Entry 3VMH (X-ray diffraction, 1.85 A resolution); this record covers chains A and F of the 6 polymer chains in the assembly.

# Chain A
Name: Terminal oxygenase component of carbazole
Notes: EC 1.14.12.22
UniProt: Q84II6 (Q84II6_9BURK); residue numbers follow UniProt; this construct covers 1-384
Amino-acid sequence (392 residues; row label = number of the first residue in the row):
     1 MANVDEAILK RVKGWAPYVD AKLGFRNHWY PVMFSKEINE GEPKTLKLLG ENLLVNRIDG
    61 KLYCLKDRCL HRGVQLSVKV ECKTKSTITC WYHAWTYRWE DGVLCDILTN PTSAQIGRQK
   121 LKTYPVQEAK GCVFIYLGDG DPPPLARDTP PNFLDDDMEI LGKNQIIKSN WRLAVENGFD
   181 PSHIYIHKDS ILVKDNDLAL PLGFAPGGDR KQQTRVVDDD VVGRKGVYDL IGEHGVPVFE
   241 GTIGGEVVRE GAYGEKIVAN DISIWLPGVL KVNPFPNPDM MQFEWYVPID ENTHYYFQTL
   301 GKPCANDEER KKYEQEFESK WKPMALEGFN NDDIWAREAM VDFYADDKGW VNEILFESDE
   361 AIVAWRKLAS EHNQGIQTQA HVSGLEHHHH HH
Not modelled in the structure: 390-392
Sequence notes: expression tag (385-392)
Metal / ion sites: 2Fe-2S cluster Fe: C69, H71, C90, H93; Fe2+: H183, H187, D333 (together with oxygen molecule)
Residues lining bound ligands:
  - 2Fe-2S cluster (FES): C69, H71, R72, V74, C90, Y92, H93, A94, W95
  - oxygen molecule (OXY): H183, H187, F329, N330, D333
From the paper describing this entry:
  - catalytic residues: E284, Y296, R337 (proposed by the authors, not directly observed)

# Chain F
Name: Ferredoxin component of carbazole
Source organism: Pseudomonas resinovorans
Notes: EC 1.14.12.22
UniProt: Q8GI16 (Q8GI16_PSERE); residue numbers follow UniProt; this construct covers 1-107
Amino-acid sequence (115 residues; numbered 1 to 115; the number before each row is that of its first residue):
     1 MNQIWLKVCA ASDMQPGTIR RVNRVGAAPL AVYRVGDQFY ATEDTCTHGI ASLSEGTLDG
    61 DVIECPFHGG AFNVCTGMPA SSPCTVPLGV FEVEVKEGEV YVAGEKKLEH HHHHH
Not modelled in the structure: 1-3, 108-115
Sequence notes: expression tag (108-115)
Metal / ion sites: 2Fe-2S cluster Fe: C46, H48, C65, H68
Residues lining bound ligands: 2Fe-2S cluster (FES): C46, H48, G49, I50, A51, C65, F67, H68, G69, G70, P83, C84
UniProt features mapped onto this chain:
  - binding site ([2Fe-2S] cluster): C46, H48, C65, H68

# How chain A and chain F interact
Residue-residue contacts (17):
  Q115(A) - G49(F)
  R118(A) - E43(F)  salt bridge
  R118(A) - T47(F)
  R118(A) - V86(F)
  R118(A) - P87(F)  hydrogen bond (side chain-backbone)
  Q119(A) - T47(F)  hydrogen bond (side chain-backbone)
  L385(A) - S82(F)
  E386(A) - S82(F)
  H387(A) - A80(F)  hydrogen bond (side chain-backbone)
  H387(A) - S81(F)
  H387(A) - S82(F)  hydrogen bond (backbone-backbone)
  H388(A) - S81(F)
  H389(A) - D59(F)
  H389(A) - V62(F)
  H389(A) - A71(F)
  H389(A) - A80(F)
  H389(A) - S81(F)  hydrogen bond (backbone-side chain)
Also at the interface, not in a pair above, chain F (14 interface residues in all): H48, L88, G89

# Summary
The interface between chain A and chain F involves 8 residues on one side and 14 on the other; the contacts
include 5 hydrogen bonds and 1 salt bridge. Among the polar pairs are R118(A)-E43(F), R118(A)-P87(F) and
Q119(A)-T47(F). Bound to chain A: 2Fe-2S cluster and oxygen molecule. The paper reports catalytic residues
E284(A), Y296(A) and R337(A).
Chain A is Terminal oxygenase component of carbazole and chain F is Ferredoxin component of carbazole
(Pseudomonas resinovorans); the structure, Oxygen-bound complex between oxygenase and ferredoxin in carbazole
1,9a-dioxygenase, was determined by X-ray diffraction together with 3VMG and 3VMI from the same study.
